4PL5 - chains B and A; structure by X-ray diffraction, 3.40 A resolution.

== Chain B (and A) ==
Protein: Serine/threonine-protein kinase/endoribonuclease IRE1
Source organism: Mus musculus
Notes: EC 2.7.11.1, 3.1.26.-; chain A of this document is another copy of the same molecule, construct and numbering; everything in this record applies to it too
Reference sequence: Q9EQY0 (ERN1_MOUSE); residue numbers follow UniProt; this construct covers 550-977
Amino-acid sequence (435 residues; numbered 543 to 977; the number before each row is that of its first residue):
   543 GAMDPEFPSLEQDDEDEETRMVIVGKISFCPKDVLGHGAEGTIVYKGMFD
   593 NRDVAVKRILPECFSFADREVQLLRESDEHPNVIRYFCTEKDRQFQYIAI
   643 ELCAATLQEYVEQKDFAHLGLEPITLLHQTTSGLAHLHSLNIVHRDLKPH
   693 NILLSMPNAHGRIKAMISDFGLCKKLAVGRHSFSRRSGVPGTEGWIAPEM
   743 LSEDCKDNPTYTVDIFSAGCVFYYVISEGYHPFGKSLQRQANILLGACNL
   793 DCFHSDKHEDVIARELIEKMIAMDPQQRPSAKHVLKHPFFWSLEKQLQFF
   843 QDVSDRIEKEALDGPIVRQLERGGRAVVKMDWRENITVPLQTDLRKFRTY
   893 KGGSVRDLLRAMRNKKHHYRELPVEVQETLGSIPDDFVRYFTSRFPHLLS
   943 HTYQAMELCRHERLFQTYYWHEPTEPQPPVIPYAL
Not modelled in the structure: 543-561, 718-730, 745-750, 964-977 (chain A: 543-561, 719-730, 746-750, 965-977)
Sequence notes: expression tag (543-549); engineered mutation Tyr-772 (Asn in Q9EQY0)
Curated features (UniProtKB/Swiss-Prot):
  - region: Asn-906, Lys-907 (Interacts with hydroxy-aryl-aldehyde inhibitors)
  - active site: Asp-688 (Proton acceptor)
  - binding site (ATP): Leu-577 to Ile-585, Lys-599, Glu-643 to Cys-645, Lys-690 to Asn-693, Asp-711
  - site: Tyr-892 (Interacts with hydroxy-aryl-aldehyde inhibitors)
  - modified residue (Phosphoserine): Ser-724, Ser-729
  - mutagenesis: Phe-889 (F889A: Abolishes endoribonuclease activity), Tyr-892 (Y892A: Abolishes endoribonuclease activity), Asn-906 (N906A: Abolishes endoribonuclease activity), Lys-907 (K907A: Abolishes endoribonuclease activity), His-910 (H910A: Abolishes endoribonuclease activity)
Ion coordination: Mg2+: Asn-693, Asp-711 (together with ADP)
Residues lining bound ligands: ADP (adenosine-5'-diphosphate): Leu-577, Gly-578, His-579, Gly-580, Ala-581, Thr-584, Val-586, Ala-597, Lys-599, Glu-643, Leu-644, Cys-645, Thr-648, Lys-690, His-692, Asn-693, Leu-695, Asp-711
What the authors report for this chain:
  - binding site for the ligand 31L: Phe-889, Tyr-892, Asn-906, Lys-907, His-910
  - catalytic residues: His-910 (citing earlier work)
  - catalytic residues: Tyr-892, Arg-905, Asn-906 (proposed by the authors, not directly observed)
  - mutagenesis - F889A, Y892A, N906L, K907A, H910A: abolished catalytic activity

== Chain B / chain A interface ==
Contacting residue pairs (6; chain B residue first):
  Ile-565(B) / His-702(A)
  Asp-592(B) / Arg-594(A)  salt bridge
  Arg-594(B) / Arg-594(A)
  Arg-627(B) / Asp-592(A)  salt bridge
  Met-698(B) / Asn-593(A)
  His-702(B) / Ile-565(A)
Interface residues without a listed pair, chain B (9 interface residues in all): Asn-593, Pro-699, Ala-701
Interface residues without a listed pair, chain A (9 interface residues in all): Ser-570, Met-698, Pro-699, Ala-701

== Summary ==
Chain B and chain A each contribute 9 residues to their interface; the contacts include 2 salt bridges. Among
the polar pairs are Asp-592(B)/Arg-594(A) and Arg-627(B)/Asp-592(A). From the paper: catalytic residues
His-910(B), Tyr-892(B) and Arg-905(B) among others; F889A, Y892A and N906L of chain B, among others, abolish
catalytic activity; 5 substitutions were tested in all.
Both chains are Serine/threonine-protein kinase/endoribonuclease IRE1 (Mus musculus). Entry 4PL5 (Crystal
structure of murine IRE1 in complex with OICR573 inhibitor) was determined by X-ray diffraction, deposited
together with 4PL3 and 4PL4.
